Entry 6O9Z (electron microscopy, 3.03 A resolution); this record covers chains C and G of the 12 polymer chains in the assembly.

# Chain C
Protein: Translation initiation factor eIF-2B subunit beta
Organism: Homo sapiens
Reference sequence: P49770 (EI2BB_HUMAN); numbering as in UniProt (aligned over 2-351)
Chain sequence (368 residues; each row starts with the number of its first residue; numbers below 1 keep their minus sign (Met-16 is residue -16)):
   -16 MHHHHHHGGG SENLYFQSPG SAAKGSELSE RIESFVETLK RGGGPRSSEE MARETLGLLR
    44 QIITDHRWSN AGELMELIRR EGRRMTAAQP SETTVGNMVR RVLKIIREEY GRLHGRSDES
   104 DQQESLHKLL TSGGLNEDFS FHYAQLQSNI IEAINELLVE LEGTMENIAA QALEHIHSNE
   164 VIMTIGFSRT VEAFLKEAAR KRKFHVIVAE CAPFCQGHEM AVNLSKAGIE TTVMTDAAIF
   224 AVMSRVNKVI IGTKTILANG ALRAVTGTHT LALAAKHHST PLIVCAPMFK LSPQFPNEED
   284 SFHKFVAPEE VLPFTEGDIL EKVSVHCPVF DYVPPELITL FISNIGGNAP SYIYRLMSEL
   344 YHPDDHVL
Unresolved in the structure: -16 to 7, 99-125
Sequence notes: initiating methionine (-16); expression tag (-15 to 1)
UniProt features mapped onto this chain:
  - natural variant: Val85 (V85E: In VWM2), Ala127 (A127V: Found in a patient with Rett syndrome-like phenotype; uncertain significance), Ser171 (S171F: In VWM2), Pro196 (P196S: In VWM2), Gly200 (G200V: In VWM2), Glu213 (E213G: In VWM2), Cys268 (C268Y: In VWM2), Lys273 (K273R: In VWM2), Val316 (V316D: In VWM2), Gly329 (G329V: In VWM2)
From the paper describing this entry:
  - mutagenesis - N132D: increased catalytic activity with Eukaryotic translation initiation factor 2 subunit 1

# Chain G
Protein: Translation initiation factor eIF-2B subunit alpha
Organism: Homo sapiens
Reference sequence: Q14232 (EI2BA_HUMAN); residues 1-305 here = UniProt positions 1-305
Chain sequence (305 residues; row label = number of the first residue in the row):
     1 MDDKELIEYF KSQMKEDPDM ASAVAAIRTL LEFLKRDKGE TIQGLRANLT SAIETLCGVD
    61 SSVAVSSGGE LFLRFISLAS LEYSDYSKCK KIMIERGELF LRRISLSRNK IADLCHTFIK
   121 DGATILTHAY SRVVLRVLEA AVAAKKRFSV YVTESQPDLS GKKMAKALCH LNVPVTVVLD
   181 AAVGYIMEKA DLVIVGAEGV VENGGIINKI GTNQMAVCAK AQNKPFYVVA ESFKFVRLFP
   241 LNQQDVPDKF KYKADTLKVA QTGQDLKEEH PWVDYTAPSL ITLLFTDLGV LTPSAVSDEL
   301 IKLYL
Unresolved in the structure: 253-267

# Interface between chain C and chain G
Contacting residue pairs (11; chain C residue first):
  Asn242(C) - Thr292(G)
  Phe278(C) - Val290(G)  hydrophobic
  Asn280(C) - Thr117(G)
  Asn280(C) - Phe118(G)
  Glu281(C) - Thr117(G)
  Ser334(C) - Ser294(G)  hydrogen bond (backbone-side chain)
  Tyr337(C) - Ser294(G)
  Tyr337(C) - Ala295(G)
  Tyr337(C) - Asp298(G)
  Tyr337(C) - Glu299(G)
  Arg338(C) - Asp298(G)
Other interface residues (no listed pair), chain C (8 interface residues in all): Glu282
Other interface residues (no listed pair), chain G (9 interface residues in all): Leu283

# Summary
8 residues of chain C face 9 of chain G across their interface; the contacts include 1 hydrogen bond. The
hydrogen-bonded pair is Ser334(C)-Ser294(G). The paper reports that N132D of chain C increases catalytic
activity with Eukaryotic translation initiation factor 2 subunit 1.
Here chain C is Translation initiation factor eIF-2B subunit beta and chain G is Translation initiation factor
eIF-2B subunit alpha, both from Homo sapiens. Entry 6O9Z (Electron cryo-microscopy of the eukaryotic
translation initiation factor 2B bound to eukaryotic translation initiation factor 2 ...) was determined by
electron microscopy together with 6O81 and 6O85 from the same study.
